2QEJ - chains A and B of the 4 polymer chains in the assembly; structure by X-ray diffraction, 3.20 A resolution.

Chain A (and B):
Name: Ig alpha-1 C region
Source organism: Homo sapiens
Notes: fragment: fc region; chain B of this document is another copy of the same molecule, construct and numbering; everything in this record applies to it too
UniProt: P01876 (IGHA1_HUMAN); residues 242-455 here correspond to UniProt positions 123-336 (UniProt number = residue number - 119)
Chain sequence (216 residues; each row starts with the number of its first residue):
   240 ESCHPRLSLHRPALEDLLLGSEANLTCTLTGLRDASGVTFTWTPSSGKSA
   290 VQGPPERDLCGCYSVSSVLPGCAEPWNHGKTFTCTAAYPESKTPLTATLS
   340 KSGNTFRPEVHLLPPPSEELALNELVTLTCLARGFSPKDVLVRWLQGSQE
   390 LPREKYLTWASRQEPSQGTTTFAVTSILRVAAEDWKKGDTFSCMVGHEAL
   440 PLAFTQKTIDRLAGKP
Disordered / not traced: 451-455 (chain B: 240-241, 451-455)
Differences from the reference sequence: expression tag (240-241)
Disulfides: Cys-242/Cys-301, Cys-266/Cys-323, Cys-369/Cys-432
Covalent attachments: N-acetylglucosamine (NAG) linked to Asn-263
Swiss-Prot annotation at these positions:
  - glycosylation: Asn-263 (N-linked (GlcNAc...) (complex) asparagine)
From the paper describing this entry:
  - mutagenesis - L256A (13-fold): decreased binding to Superantigen-like molecule 7
  - contacts within the chain: Leu-256/Trp-315, Pro-251/Leu-256
  - mutagenesis - L256A (3.3-fold), L257A (2.3-fold), L258A (>100-fold): decreased binding to FcalphaRI
  - mutagenesis - N316A, H317A: unchanged binding to FcalphaRI
  - conformationally variable residues: Cys-242, Cys-299, Cys-301, Cys-311
  - self-association interface (contacts with another copy of this molecule); pairs are residue here / residue on that copy: Cys-299/Cys-299 (disulfide)

Chain A / chain B interface:
Residue-residue contacts (39):
  Leu-298(A) / Arg-245(B)
  Cys-299(A) / Cys-299(B)  disulfide
  Glu-348(A) / Glu-357(B)
  His-350(A) / Pro-355(B)
  His-350(A) / Glu-358(B)  salt bridge
  Leu-352(A) / Thr-368(B)
  Pro-355(A) / His-350(B)
  Glu-357(A) / Val-349(B)
  Glu-357(A) / His-350(B)  salt bridge
  Glu-358(A) / His-350(B)  salt bridge
  Thr-366(A) / Leu-370(B)
  Thr-368(A) / Leu-352(B)
  Thr-368(A) / Leu-370(B)
  Leu-370(A) / Ile-416(B)  hydrophobic
  Arg-372(A) / Glu-358(B)  salt bridge
  Arg-372(A) / Arg-418(B)
  Glu-393(A) / Pro-404(B)
  Tyr-395(A) / Pro-404(B)
  Leu-396(A) / Arg-401(B)
  Leu-396(A) / Gln-402(B)
  Thr-397(A) / Arg-401(B)
  Trp-398(A) / Trp-398(B)
  Trp-398(A) / Ala-399(B)  hydrogen bond (side chain-backbone)
  Trp-398(A) / Arg-401(B)
  Trp-398(A) / Ala-412(B)  hydrogen bond (side chain-backbone)
  Trp-398(A) / Val-413(B)
  Trp-398(A) / Thr-414(B)
  Ala-399(A) / Trp-398(B)  hydrogen bond (backbone-side chain)
  Ala-399(A) / Arg-401(B)
  Arg-401(A) / Leu-396(B)
  Arg-401(A) / Trp-398(B)
  Gln-402(A) / Leu-396(B)
  Glu-403(A) / Arg-418(B)
  Ala-412(A) / Trp-398(B)
  Val-413(A) / Trp-398(B)
  Thr-414(A) / Trp-398(B)
  Thr-414(A) / Thr-414(B)  hydrogen bond
  Ile-416(A) / Leu-370(B)  hydrophobic
  Arg-418(A) / Arg-372(B)
Also at the interface, not in a pair above, chain A (30 interface residues in all): Glu-240, Ser-241, Pro-353, Pro-404
Also at the interface, not in a pair above, chain B (32 interface residues in all): Glu-295, Leu-298, Gly-300, Pro-353, Thr-366, Glu-393, Tyr-395, Thr-397, Glu-403, Lys-446
Cross-chain cystine bridges: Cys-299(A)/Cys-299(B)

In short:
The interface between chain A and chain B involves 30 residues on one side and 32 on the other, with 1
disulfide bond, 4 hydrogen bonds and 4 salt bridges. Polar pairs include His-350(A)/Glu-358(B),
Glu-357(A)/His-350(B) and Arg-372(A)/Glu-358(B). The paper reports that L256A, L257A and L258A of chain A
reduce binding to FcalphaRI; conformational variability at Cys-242(A), Cys-299(A) and Cys-301(A) among others;
5 substitutions were tested in all.
Chain A and chain B are both Ig alpha-1 C region (Homo sapiens); the structure, Crystal structure of a
Staphylococcus aureus protein (SSL7) in complex with Fc of human IgA1, was determined by X-ray diffraction.
